7O12 - chains A and E of the 5 polymer chains in the assembly; structure by electron microscopy, 3.70 A resolution.

# Chain A
Molecule: Probable ABC transporter binding protein NosD
Organism: Pseudomonas stutzeri ATCC 14405
UniProt: P19843 (NOSD_PSEST); residue numbers follow UniProt; this construct covers 1-436
Chain sequence (436 residues; row label = number of the first residue in the row):
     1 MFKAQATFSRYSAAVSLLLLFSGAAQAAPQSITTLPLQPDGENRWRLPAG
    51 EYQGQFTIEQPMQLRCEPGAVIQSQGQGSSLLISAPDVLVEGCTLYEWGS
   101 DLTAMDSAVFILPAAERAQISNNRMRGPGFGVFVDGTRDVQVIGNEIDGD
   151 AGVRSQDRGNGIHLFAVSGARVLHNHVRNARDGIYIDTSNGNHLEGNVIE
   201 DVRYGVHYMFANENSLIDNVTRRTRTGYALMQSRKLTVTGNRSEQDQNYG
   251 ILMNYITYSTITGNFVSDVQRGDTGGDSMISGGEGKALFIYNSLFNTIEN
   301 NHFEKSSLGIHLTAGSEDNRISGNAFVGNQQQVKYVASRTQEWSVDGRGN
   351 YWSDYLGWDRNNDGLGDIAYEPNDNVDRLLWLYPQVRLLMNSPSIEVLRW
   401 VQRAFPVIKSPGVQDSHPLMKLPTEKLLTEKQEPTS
Not modelled in the structure: 1-27, 430-436
Bound ions: Mg2+: D359, N361, D363, L365, D367

# Chain E
Molecule: Probable ABC transporter permease protein NosY
Organism: Pseudomonas stutzeri ATCC 14405
UniProt: P19845 (NOSY_PSEST); numbering as in UniProt (aligned over 1-276)
Chain sequence (276 residues; each row starts with the number of its first residue):
     1 MNQVWNIARKELSDGLRNRWLLAISLLFAVLAVGIAWLGAAASGQLGFTS
    51 IPATIASLASLATFLMPLIALLLAYDAIVGEDEGGTLMLLLTYPLGRGQI
   101 LLGKFVGHGLILALAVLIGFGCAALAIALLVEGVELGMLFWAFGRFMISS
   151 TLLGWVFLAFAYVLSGKVNEKSSAAGLALGVWFLFVLVFDLVLLALLVLS
   201 EGKFNPELLPWLLLLNPTDIYRLINLSGFEGSGSAMGVLSLGADLPVPAA
   251 VLWLCLLAWIGVSLLLAYAIFRRRLT
Not modelled in the structure: 1, 43-50, 132-134, 229-244, 275-276

# How chain A and chain E interact
Pairs across the interface (23; chain A residue first):
  L379(A) - V198(E)  hydrophobic
  Y383(A) - V198(E)
  Q385(A) - P206(E)
  V386(A) - L194(E)  hydrophobic
  V386(A) - L197(E)  hydrophobic
  L388(A) - P210(E)  hydrophobic
  L388(A) - R222(E)  hydrogen bond (backbone-side chain)
  L389(A) - D190(E)
  L389(A) - L194(E)  hydrophobic
  L389(A) - L209(E)  hydrophobic
  N391(A) - A56(E)  hydrogen bond (side chain-backbone)
  N391(A) - A59(E)
  N391(A) - S60(E)  hydrogen bond (backbone-side chain)
  N391(A) - R222(E)
  S392(A) - D190(E)  hydrogen bond
  S392(A) - R222(E)
  P393(A) - T63(E)
  P393(A) - F64(E)  hydrophobic
  S394(A) - L187(E)
  S394(A) - D190(E)
  S394(A) - L191(E)
  I395(A) - L194(E)  hydrophobic
  L398(A) - L191(E)  hydrophobic
Other interface residues (no listed pair), chain A (14 interface residues in all): E396, V397
Other interface residues (no listed pair), chain E (21 interface residues in all): S57, V186, L193, L213, L226, L245

# In short
The interface between chain A and chain E involves 14 residues on one side and 21 on the other, with 4
hydrogen bonds. Polar pairs include L388(A)-R222(E), N391(A)-A56(E) and N391(A)-S60(E). D359(A), N361(A),
D363(A), L365(A) and D367(A) form the Mg2+ site.
Chain A is Probable ABC transporter binding protein NosD and chain E is Probable ABC transporter permease
protein NosY, both from Pseudomonas stutzeri ATCC 14405; the structure, ABC transporter NosDFY, AMPPNP-bound
in GDN, was determined by electron microscopy together with 7O0Y, 7O0Z, 7O10, 7O11, 7O13, 7O14 and 10 further
entries from the same study.
